5TXS - chains A and B of the 3 polymer chains in the assembly; structure by X-ray diffraction, 1.70 A resolution.

[Chain A]
Protein: HLA class I histocompatibility antigen, B-15 alpha chain
Organism: Homo sapiens
UniProtKB: P30464 (1B15_HUMAN); residues 1-280 here correspond to UniProt positions 25-304 (UniProt number = residue number + 24)
Amino-acid sequence (298 residues; each row starts with the number of its first residue; numbering starts at 0):
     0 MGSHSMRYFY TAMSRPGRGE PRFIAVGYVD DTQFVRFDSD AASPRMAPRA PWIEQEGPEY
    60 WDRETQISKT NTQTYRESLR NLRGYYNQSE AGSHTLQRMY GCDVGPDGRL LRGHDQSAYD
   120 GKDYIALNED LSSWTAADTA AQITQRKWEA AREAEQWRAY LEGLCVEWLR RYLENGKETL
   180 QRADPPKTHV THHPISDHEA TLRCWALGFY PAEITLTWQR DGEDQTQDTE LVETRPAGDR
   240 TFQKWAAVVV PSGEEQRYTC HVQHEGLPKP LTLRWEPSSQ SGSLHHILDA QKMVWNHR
Disordered / not traced: 0, 277-297
Disulfides: Cys101-Cys164, Cys203-Cys259
Construct notes: initiating methionine (0); expression tag (281-297)
From the paper describing this entry:
  - conformationally variable residues (side-chain flip): Arg151

[Chain B]
Protein: Beta-2-microglobulin
Organism: Homo sapiens
UniProtKB: P61769 (B2MG_HUMAN); residues 1-99 here correspond to UniProt positions 21-119 (UniProt number = residue number + 20)
Amino-acid sequence (100 residues; each row starts with the number of its first residue; numbering starts at 0):
     0 MIQRTPKIQV YSRHPAENGK SNFLNCYVSG FHPSDIEVDL LKNGERIEKV EHSDLSFSKD
    60 WSFYLLYYTE FTPTEKDEYA CRVNHVTLSQ PKIVKWDRDM
Disulfides: Cys25-Cys80
Construct notes: initiating methionine (0)
Swiss-Prot annotation at these positions:
  - modified residue: Gln2 (Pyrrolidone carboxylic acid)
  - glycosylation: Ile1 (N-linked (Glc) (glycation) isoleucine), Lys19 (N-linked (Glc) (glycation) lysine), Lys41 (N-linked (Glc) (glycation) lysine), Lys48 (N-linked (Glc) (glycation) lysine), Lys58 (N-linked (Glc) (glycation) lysine), Lys91 (N-linked (Glc) (glycation) lysine), Lys94 (N-linked (Glc) (glycation) lysine)

[Chain A / chain B interface]
Contacting residue pairs (53):
  Phe8(A) - Ser55(B)
  Phe8(A) - Phe56(B)  hydrophobic
  Tyr9(A) - Phe56(B)
  Thr10(A) - Phe56(B)
  Thr10(A) - Phe62(B)
  Met12(A) - Ser33(B)  hydrogen bond
  Val25(A) - Leu54(B)
  Val25(A) - Ser55(B)
  Tyr27(A) - Ser55(B)  hydrogen bond
  Tyr27(A) - Tyr63(B)  hydrogen bond
  Gln32(A) - Asp53(B)  hydrogen bond
  Arg35(A) - Asp53(B)  salt bridge
  Arg48(A) - Asp53(B)  salt bridge
  His93(A) - Met0(B)
  Gln96(A) - His31(B)  hydrogen bond
  Gln96(A) - Phe56(B)
  Gln96(A) - Trp60(B)  hydrogen bond (side chain-backbone)
  Gln96(A) - Phe62(B)
  Arg97(A) - Phe56(B)
  Met98(A) - Phe56(B)  hydrophobic
  Met98(A) - Lys58(B)
  Met98(A) - Trp60(B)  hydrophobic
  Gln115(A) - Trp60(B)
  Ser116(A) - Trp60(B)
  Ala117(A) - Trp60(B)  hydrophobic
  Asp119(A) - Met0(B)
  Asp119(A) - His31(B)
  Gly120(A) - Arg3(B)  hydrogen bond (backbone-side chain)
  Gly120(A) - His31(B)
  Asp122(A) - Trp60(B)  hydrogen bond
  His192(A) - Asp98(B)  salt bridge
  Arg202(A) - Asp98(B)  hydrogen bond (side chain-backbone)
  Trp204(A) - Asp98(B)
  Trp204(A) - Met99(B)
  Val231(A) - Gln8(B)
  Glu232(A) - Lys6(B)  salt bridge
  Glu232(A) - Gln8(B)  hydrogen bond (backbone-side chain)
  Glu232(A) - Tyr26(B)  hydrogen bond
  Glu232(A) - Ser28(B)  hydrogen bond
  Thr233(A) - Tyr26(B)
  Arg234(A) - Gln8(B)  hydrogen bond
  Arg234(A) - Tyr10(B)
  Arg234(A) - Met99(B)  hydrogen bond (side chain-backbone)
  Pro235(A) - Tyr10(B)  hydrogen bond (backbone-side chain)
  Pro235(A) - Asn24(B)
  Pro235(A) - Tyr26(B)
  Ala236(A) - Arg12(B)  hydrogen bond (backbone-side chain)
  Ala236(A) - Asn24(B)  hydrogen bond (backbone-side chain)
  Gly237(A) - Arg12(B)
  Gln242(A) - Tyr10(B)
  Gln242(A) - Ser11(B)  hydrogen bond (side chain-backbone)
  Gln242(A) - Arg12(B)  hydrogen bond (side chain-backbone)
  Trp244(A) - Met99(B)  hydrogen bond (side chain-backbone)
Interface residues without a listed pair, chain A (36 interface residues in all): Arg17, Ile23, Ser92, Thr94, Asp238
Interface residues without a listed pair, chain B (27 interface residues in all): Ile1, His13, Asp34, Ser57, Leu65

[Summary]
36 residues of chain A face 27 of chain B across their interface; the contacts include 20 hydrogen bonds and 4
salt bridges. Among the polar pairs are Arg35(A)-Asp53(B), Arg48(A)-Asp53(B) and His192(A)-Asp98(B). From the
paper: conformational variability at Arg151(A).
Here chain A is HLA class I histocompatibility antigen, B-15 alpha chain and chain B is Beta-2-microglobulin,
both from Homo sapiens. Entry 5TXS (Crystal structure of an anaplastic lymphoma kinase-derived neuroblastoma
tumor antigen bound to the Human Major Histocompatibility ...) was determined by X-ray diffraction (same
publication as 5VZ5 and 6AT9).
